Entry 3IEM (X-ray diffraction, 2.50 A resolution); this record covers chains A and G of the 5 polymer chains in the assembly.

# Chain A
Molecule: Ribonuclease TTHA0252
From: Thermus thermophilus
Notes: EC 3.1.-.-
Reference sequence: Q5SLP1 (RNSE_THET8); residues 1-431 here = UniProt positions 1-431
Amino-acid sequence (431 residues; each row starts with the number of its first residue):
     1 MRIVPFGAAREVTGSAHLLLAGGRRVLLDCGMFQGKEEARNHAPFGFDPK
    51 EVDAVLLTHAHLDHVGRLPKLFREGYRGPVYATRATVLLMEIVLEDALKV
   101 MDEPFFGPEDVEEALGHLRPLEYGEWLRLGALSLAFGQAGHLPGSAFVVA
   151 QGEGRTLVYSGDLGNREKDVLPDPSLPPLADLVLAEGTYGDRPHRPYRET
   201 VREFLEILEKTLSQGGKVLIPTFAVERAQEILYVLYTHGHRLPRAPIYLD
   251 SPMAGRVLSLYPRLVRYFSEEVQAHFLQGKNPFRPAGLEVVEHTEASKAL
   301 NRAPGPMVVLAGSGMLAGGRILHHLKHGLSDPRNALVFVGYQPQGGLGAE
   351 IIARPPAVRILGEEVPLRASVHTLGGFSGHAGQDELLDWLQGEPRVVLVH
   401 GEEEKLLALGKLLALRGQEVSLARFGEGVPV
Swiss-Prot annotation at these positions:
  - binding site (Zn(2+)): His59, His61, Asp63, His64, His141, Asp162, His400

# Chain G
Molecule: 6-nt RNA strand
Sequence (6 nucleotides; numbered 1 to 6; the number before each row is that of its first residue):
     1 XXXXXX
Modified positions: SSU (uridine-5'-phosphorothioate) at position 1, SSU (uridine-5'-phosphorothioate) at position 2, SSU (uridine-5'-phosphorothioate) at position 3, SSU (uridine-5'-phosphorothioate) at position 4, SSU (uridine-5'-phosphorothioate) at position 5, SSU (uridine-5'-phosphorothioate) at position 6

# How chain A and chain G interact
Residue-residue contacts - 50 pairs, chain A then chain G:
  Val12(A) - SSU_2(G)  base contact
  Val12(A) - SSU_3(G)  base contact
  Thr13(A) - SSU_3(G)  base contact
  Gln34(A) - SSU_3(G)  hydrogen bond to the sugar
  Gln34(A) - SSU_4(G)  sugar contact
  Glu38(A) - SSU_4(G)  base contact
  His61(A) - SSU_3(G)  salt bridge to the phosphate
  His61(A) - SSU_4(G)  base contact
  Leu62(A) - SSU_3(G)  hydrogen bond to the phosphate
  Leu62(A) - SSU_4(G)  base contact
  Asp63(A) - SSU_3(G)  base contact
  Val93(A) - SSU_4(G)  base contact
  Asp96(A) - SSU_4(G)  sugar contact
  Ala97(A) - SSU_4(G)  base contact
  Val100(A) - SSU_4(G)  base contact
  Val100(A) - SSU_5(G)  sugar contact
  Met101(A) - SSU_4(G)  base contact
  Asp162(A) - SSU_3(G)  base contact
  Thr188(A) - SSU_2(G)  base contact
  Tyr189(A) - SSU_2(G)  base contact
  Thr222(A) - SSU_5(G)  base contact
  Phe223(A) - SSU_2(G)  sugar contact
  Phe223(A) - SSU_3(G)  sugar contact
  Phe223(A) - SSU_5(G)  base contact
  Ala224(A) - SSU_5(G)  hydrogen bond to the phosphate
  Val225(A) - SSU_4(G)  base contact
  Arg227(A) - SSU_1(G)
  Arg227(A) - SSU_2(G)  salt bridge to the phosphate
  Ser251(A) - SSU_6(G)  phosphate contact
  Pro252(A) - SSU_6(G)  phosphate contact
  Met253(A) - SSU_6(G)  phosphate contact
  Thr294(A) - SSU_6(G)  base contact
  Ser313(A) - SSU_5(G)  base contact
  Gly314(A) - SSU_5(G)  base contact
  Met315(A) - SSU_3(G)  base contact
  Ala317(A) - SSU_5(G)  base contact
  Gly319(A) - SSU_5(G)  base contact
  Gly319(A) - SSU_6(G)  phosphate contact
  Arg320(A) - SSU_6(G)  sugar contact
  Gly340(A) - SSU_2(G)  phosphate contact
  Tyr341(A) - SSU_2(G)  hydrogen bond to the phosphate
  Ser378(A) - SSU_1(G)
  Ser378(A) - SSU_2(G)  base contact
  Gly379(A) - SSU_1(G)
  Gly379(A) - SSU_2(G)  base contact
  His380(A) - SSU_2(G)  hydrogen bond to the sugar
  His380(A) - SSU_3(G)  base contact
  His400(A) - SSU_2(G)  sugar contact
  His400(A) - SSU_3(G)  base contact
  Lys405(A) - SSU_2(G)  base contact
Interface residues without a listed pair, chain A (43 interface residues in all): Met32, Ala60, His141, Gly312, Gly318, Glu402

# In short
The interface between chain A and chain G involves 43 residues on one side and 6 on the other, with 5 hydrogen
bonds and 2 salt bridges. Among the polar pairs are Gln34(A)-SSU_3(G), His380(A)-SSU_2(G) and
Leu62(A)-SSU_3(G). UniProt lists 7 Zn2+-binding residues on chain A.
Here chain A is Ribonuclease TTHA0252 (Thermus thermophilus) and chain G is a 6-nt RNA strand. Entry 3IEM
(Crystal Structure of TTHA0252 from Thermus thermophilus HB8 complexed with RNA analog) was determined by
X-ray diffraction.
